Entry 6AWC (electron microscopy, 7.90 A resolution (low resolution: residue-level contacts below are approximate; hydrogen-bond / salt-bridge calls are withheld)); this record covers chains A and J of the 27 polymer chains in the assembly.

== Chain A ==
Molecule: 16S rRNA
Organism: Escherichia coli
Sequence (1539 nucleotides; numbered 2 to 1540; the number before each row is that of its first residue):
     2 AAUUGAAGAG UUUGAUCAUG GCUCAGAUUG AACGCUGGCG GCAGGCCUAA CACAUGCAAG
    62 UCGAACGGUA ACAGGAAGAA GCUUGCUUCU UUGCUGACGA GUGGCGGACG GGUGAGUAAU
   122 GUCUGGGAAA CUGCCUGAUG GAGGGGGAUA ACUACUGGAA ACGGUAGCUA AUACCGCAUA
   182 ACGUCGCAAG ACCAAAGAGG GGGACCUUCG GGCCUCUUGC CAUCGGAUGU GCCCAGAUGG
   242 GAUUAGCUAG UAGGUGGGGU AACGGCUCAC CUAGGCGACG AUCCCUAGCU GGUCUGAGAG
   302 GAUGACCAGC CACACUGGAA CUGAGACACG GUCCAGACUC CUACGGGAGG CAGCAGUGGG
   362 GAAUAUUGCA CAAUGGGCGC AAGCCUGAUG CAGCCAUGCC GCGUGUAUGA AGAAGGCCUU
   422 CGGGUUGUAA AGUACUUUCA GCGGGGAGGA AGGGAGUAAA GUUAAUACCU UUGCUCAUUG
   482 ACGUUACCCG CAGAAGAAGC ACCGGCUAAC UCCGUGCCAG CAGCCGCGGU AAUACGGAGG
   542 GUGCAAGCGU UAAUCGGAAU UACUGGGCGU AAAGCGCACG CAGGCGGUUU GUUAAGUCAG
   602 AUGUGAAAUC CCCGGGCUCA ACCUGGGAAC UGCAUCUGAU ACUGGCAAGC UUGAGUCUCG
   662 UAGAGGGGGG UAGAAUUCCA GGUGUAGCGG UGAAAUGCGU AGAGAUCUGG AGGAAUACCG
   722 GUGGCGAAGG CGGCCCCCUG GACGAAGACU GACGCUCAGG UGCGAAAGCG UGGGGAGCAA
   782 ACAGGAUUAG AUACCCUGGU AGUCCACGCC GUAAACGAUG UCGACUUGGA GGUUGUGCCC
   842 UUGAGGCGUG GCUUCCGGAG CUAACGCGUU AAGUCGACCG CCUGGGGAGU ACGGCCGCAA
   902 GGUUAAAACU CAAAUGAAUU GACGGGGGCC CGCACAAGCG GUGGAGCAUG UGGUUUAAUU
   962 CGAUGCAACG CGAAGAACCU UACCUGGUCU UGACAUCCAC GGAAGUUUUC AGAGAUGAGA
  1022 AUGUGCCUUC GGGAACCGUG AGACAGGUGC UGCAUGGCUG UCGUCAGCUC GUGUUGUGAA
  1082 AUGUUGGGUU AAGUCCCGCA ACGAGCGCAA CCCUUAUCCU UUGUUGCCAG CGGUCCGGCC
  1142 GGGAACUCAA AGGAGACUGC CAGUGAUAAA CUGGAGGAAG GUGGGGAUGA CGUCAAGUCA
  1202 UCAUGGCCCU UACGACCAGG GCUACACACG UGCUACAAUG GCGCAUACAA AGAGAAGCGA
  1262 CCUCGCGAGA GCAAGCGGAC CUCAUAAAGU GCGUCGUAGU CCGGAUUGGA GUCUGCAACU
  1322 CGACUCCAUG AAGUCGGAAU CGCUAGUAAU CGUGGAUCAG AAUGCCACGG UGAAUACGUU
  1382 CCCGGGCCUU GUACACACCG CCCGUCACAC CAUGGGAGUG GGUUGCAAAA GAAGUAGGUA
  1442 GCUUAACCUU CGGGAGGGCG CUUACCACUU UGUGAUUCAU GACUGGGGUG AAGUCGUAAC
  1502 AAGGUAACCG UAGGGGAACC UGCGGUUGGA UCACCUCCU
Disordered / not traced: 1400-1495

== Chain J ==
Name: 30S ribosomal protein S7
Organism: Escherichia coli
UniProtKB: B7MCV6 (RS7_ECO45); residues 1-151 here correspond to UniProt positions 2-152 (UniProt number = residue number + 1)
Sequence (151 residues; each row starts with the number of its first residue):
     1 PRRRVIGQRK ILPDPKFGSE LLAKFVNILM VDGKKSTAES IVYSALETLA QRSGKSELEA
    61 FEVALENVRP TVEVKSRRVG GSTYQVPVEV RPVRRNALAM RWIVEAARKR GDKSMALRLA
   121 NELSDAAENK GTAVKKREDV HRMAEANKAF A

== How chain A and chain J interact ==
Pairs across the interface - 65 pairs, chain A then chain J:
  C932(A) - Arg2(J)
  C932(A) - Arg3(J)
  G933(A) - Pro1(J)
  G933(A) - Arg2(J)
  C934(A) - Pro1(J)
  A935(A) - Arg2(J)
  A937(A) - Lys75(J)
  A938(A) - Arg94(J)
  A938(A) - Arg101(J)
  G939(A) - Arg101(J)
  G941(A) - Arg108(J)
  U1091(A) - Arg3(J)
  A1092(A) - Arg3(J)
  A1093(A) - Arg3(J)
  A1239(A) - Ser114(J)
  A1239(A) - Met115(J)
  A1239(A) - Arg118(J)
  U1240(A) - Leu29(J)
  U1240(A) - Val31(J)
  U1240(A) - Thr37(J)
  U1240(A) - Ile41(J)
  U1240(A) - Ser114(J)
  U1240(A) - Met115(J)
  A1289(A) - Lys34(J)
  G1290(A) - Ser36(J)
  G1290(A) - Thr37(J)
  U1291(A) - Ser36(J)
  U1291(A) - Thr37(J)
  G1297(A) - Lys113(J)
  G1297(A) - Ser114(J)
  U1298(A) - Asp112(J)
  U1298(A) - Lys113(J)
  U1298(A) - Ser114(J)
  U1345(A) - Pro1(J)
  A1346(A) - Arg9(J)
  A1350(A) - Asp32(J)
  A1350(A) - Gly33(J)
  U1351(A) - Asp32(J)
  U1372(A) - Gly33(J)
  G1373(A) - Met30(J)
  G1373(A) - Lys35(J)
  A1374(A) - Ile11(J)
  A1374(A) - Asn27(J)
  A1375(A) - Gln8(J)
  A1375(A) - Ile11(J)
  A1375(A) - Arg101(J)
  U1376(A) - Gln8(J)
  U1376(A) - Arg9(J)
  U1376(A) - Val93(J)
  U1376(A) - Ala97(J)
  U1376(A) - Arg101(J)
  A1377(A) - Arg4(J)
  A1377(A) - Ile6(J)
  A1377(A) - Gly7(J)
  A1377(A) - Arg9(J)
  A1377(A) - Arg91(J)
  A1377(A) - Arg94(J)
  C1378(A) - Arg4(J)
  C1378(A) - Val5(J)
  C1378(A) - Ile6(J)
  C1378(A) - Lys75(J)
  C1378(A) - Val88(J)
  C1378(A) - Arg91(J)
  U1380(A) - Arg2(J)
  U1381(A) - Arg78(J)
Interface residues without a listed pair, chain A (39 interface residues in all): C931, C940, G1241, G1347, G1379, C1382, C1383, U1537
Interface residues without a listed pair, chain J (44 interface residues in all): Leu12, Lys24, Ile28, Ala38, Arg77, Val79, Trp102, Glu105, Gly111

== Overview ==
The interface between chain A and chain J involves 39 residues on one side and 44 on the other.
Chain A is 16S rRNA and chain J is 30S ribosomal protein S7, both from Escherichia coli; the structure,
Structure of 30S ribosomal subunit and RNA polymerase complex in rotated state, was determined by electron
microscopy together with 6AWB and 6AWD from the same study.
